6EF2 - chains B and C of the 14 polymer chains in the assembly; structure by electron microscopy, 4.27 A resolution (low resolution: residue-level contacts below are approximate; hydrogen-bond / salt-bridge calls are withheld).

[Chain B]
Molecule: Proteasome subunit alpha type-2
Source organism: Saccharomyces cerevisiae (strain ATCC 204508 / S288c)
Notes: EC 3.4.25.1
UniProtKB: P23639 (PSA2_YEAST); residues 1-249 here = UniProt positions 1-249
Amino-acid sequence (249 residues; row label = number of the first residue in the row):
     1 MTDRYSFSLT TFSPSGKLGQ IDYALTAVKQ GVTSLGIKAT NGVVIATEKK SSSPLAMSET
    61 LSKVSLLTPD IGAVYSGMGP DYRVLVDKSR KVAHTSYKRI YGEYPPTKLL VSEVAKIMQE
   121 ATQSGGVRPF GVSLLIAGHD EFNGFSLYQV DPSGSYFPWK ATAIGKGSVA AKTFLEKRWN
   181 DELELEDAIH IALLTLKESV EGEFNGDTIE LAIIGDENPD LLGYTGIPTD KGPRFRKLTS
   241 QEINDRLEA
Swiss-Prot annotation at these positions:
  - cross-link: Lys-108 (Glycyl lysine isopeptide (Lys-Gly) (interchain with G-Cter in ubiquitin))

[Chain C]
Molecule: Proteasome subunit alpha type-3
Source organism: Saccharomyces cerevisiae (strain ATCC 204508 / S288c)
Notes: EC 3.4.25.1
UniProtKB: P23638 (PSA3_YEAST); residue numbers follow UniProt; this construct covers 4-244
Amino-acid sequence (241 residues; each row starts with the number of its first residue):
     4 RRYDSRTTIF SPEGRLYQVE YALESISHAG TAIGIMASDG IVLAAERKVT STLLEQDTST
    64 EKLYKLNDKI AVAVAGLTAD AEILINTARI HAQNYLKTYN EDIPVEILVR RLSDIKQGYT
   124 QHGGLRPFGV SFIYAGYDDR YGYQLYTSNP SGNYTGWKAI SVGANTSAAQ TLLQMDYKDD
   184 MKVDDAIELA LKTLSKTTDS SALTYDRLEF ATIRKGANDG EVYQKIFKPQ EIKDILVKTG
   244 I
Swiss-Prot annotation at these positions:
  - cross-link (Glycyl lysine isopeptide (Lys-Gly)): Lys-100 (interchain with G-Cter in ubiquitin), Lys-199 (interchain with G-Cter in ubiquitin), Lys-231 (interchain with G-Cter in ubiquitin)

[How chain B and chain C interact]
Residue-residue contacts - 39 pairs, chain B then chain C:
  Arg-4(B) with Arg-5(C); Asp-7(C)
  Tyr-5(B) with Arg-5(C); Asp-7(C)
  Leu-9(B) with Arg-129(C)
  Thr-10(B) with Arg-129(C)
  Thr-11(B) with Ser-8(C); Gln-21(C)
  Phe-12(B) with Gln-21(C); Tyr-24(C); Ala-25(C); Pro-130(C)
  Ser-13(B) with Tyr-24(C)
  Pro-14(B) with Tyr-24(C)
  Ser-15(B) with His-31(C)
  Gly-16(B) with Tyr-24(C); Ser-28(C); His-31(C)
  Lys-17(B) with His-31(C)
  Leu-18(B) with Arg-129(C)
  Gln-119(B) with Ala-82(C); Asp-83(C); Arg-129(C)
  Thr-122(B) with Arg-129(C)
  Gln-123(B) with Leu-128(C); Arg-129(C)
  Ser-153(B) with Ala-82(C)
  Ser-155(B) with Thr-81(C)
  Tyr-156(B) with Glu-85(C)
  Pro-158(B) with Leu-57(C); Glu-58(C); Ser-62(C)
  Trp-159(B) with Leu-56(C); Leu-57(C); Glu-58(C)
  Lys-160(B) with Leu-56(C); Glu-58(C)
  Ala-161(B) with Leu-56(C)
  Trp-179(B) with Leu-56(C)
Other interface residues (no listed pair), chain B (26 interface residues in all): Gly-154, Leu-175, Glu-176
Other interface residues (no listed pair), chain C (22 interface residues in all): Glu-27, Thr-55, Leu-80

[Summary]
26 residues of chain B face 22 of chain C across their interface.
Here chain B is Proteasome subunit alpha type-2 and chain C is Proteasome subunit alpha type-3, both from
Saccharomyces cerevisiae (strain ATCC 204508 / S288c). Entry 6EF2 (Yeast 26S proteasome bound to ubiquitinated
substrate (5T motor state)) was determined by electron microscopy, deposited together with 6EF0 and 6EF1.
